PDB entry 3WFW | X-ray diffraction, 1.65 A resolution | chain A

[Chain A]
Name: Hemoglobin-like flavoprotein fused to Roadblock/LC7 domain
From: Methylacidiphilum infernorum
Notes: fragment: N-terminal Globin Domain
Reference sequence: B3DUZ1 (B3DUZ1_METI4); numbering as in UniProt (aligned over 1-133)
Chain sequence (138 residues; each row starts with the number of its first residue):
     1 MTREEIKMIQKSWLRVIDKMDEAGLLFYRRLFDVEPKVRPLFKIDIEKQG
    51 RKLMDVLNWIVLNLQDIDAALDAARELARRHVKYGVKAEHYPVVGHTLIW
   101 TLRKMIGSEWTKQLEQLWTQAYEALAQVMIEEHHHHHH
Differences from the reference sequence: expression tag (134-138)
Ion coordination: heme Fe near His-81 (its only coordinating residue here)
Small-molecule neighbours: heme (HEM): Val-38, Leu-41, Phe-42, Ile-46, Lys-52, Asp-55, Val-56, Trp-59, Leu-77, Arg-80, His-81, Tyr-84, Val-86, His-90, Tyr-91, Val-94, Tyr-122, Leu-125, Ala-126, Met-129
What the authors report for this chain:
  - heme coordination: Lys-52
  - contacts within the chain: Tyr-28/Arg-51, Tyr-28/Lys-52, Arg-29/Glu-47 (hydrogen bond), Arg-39/Phe-42 (hydrogen bond), Arg-39/Ile-44 (hydrogen bond), Ile-46/Gly-50 (hydrogen bond), Arg-3/Asp-68
  - conformationally variable residues (loop rearrangement, side-chain flip): Tyr-28, Lys-48 to Arg-51, Trp-59
  - self-association interface (contacts with another copy of this molecule); pairs are residue here / residue on that copy: Ile-67/Ile-67

[Overview]
Bound to chain A: heme. From the paper: heme coordination by Lys-52; conformational variability at Tyr-28,
Lys-48 and Trp-59.
Chain A is Hemoglobin-like flavoprotein fused to Roadblock/LC7 domain (Methylacidiphilum infernorum); the
structure, Crystal Structure of the Closed Form of the HGbRL's Globin Domain, was determined by X-ray
diffraction, deposited together with 3WFX.
